PDB entry 8SYI | electron microscopy, 2.94 A resolution | chains C and Z of the 10 polymer chains in the assembly

# Chain C
Protein: DNA-directed RNA polymerase subunit beta
Organism: Synechococcus elongatus
Notes: EC 2.7.7.6
UniProt: Q31N17 (RPOB_SYNE7); numbering as in UniProt (aligned over 1-1100)
Amino-acid sequence (1100 residues; row label = number of the first residue in the row):
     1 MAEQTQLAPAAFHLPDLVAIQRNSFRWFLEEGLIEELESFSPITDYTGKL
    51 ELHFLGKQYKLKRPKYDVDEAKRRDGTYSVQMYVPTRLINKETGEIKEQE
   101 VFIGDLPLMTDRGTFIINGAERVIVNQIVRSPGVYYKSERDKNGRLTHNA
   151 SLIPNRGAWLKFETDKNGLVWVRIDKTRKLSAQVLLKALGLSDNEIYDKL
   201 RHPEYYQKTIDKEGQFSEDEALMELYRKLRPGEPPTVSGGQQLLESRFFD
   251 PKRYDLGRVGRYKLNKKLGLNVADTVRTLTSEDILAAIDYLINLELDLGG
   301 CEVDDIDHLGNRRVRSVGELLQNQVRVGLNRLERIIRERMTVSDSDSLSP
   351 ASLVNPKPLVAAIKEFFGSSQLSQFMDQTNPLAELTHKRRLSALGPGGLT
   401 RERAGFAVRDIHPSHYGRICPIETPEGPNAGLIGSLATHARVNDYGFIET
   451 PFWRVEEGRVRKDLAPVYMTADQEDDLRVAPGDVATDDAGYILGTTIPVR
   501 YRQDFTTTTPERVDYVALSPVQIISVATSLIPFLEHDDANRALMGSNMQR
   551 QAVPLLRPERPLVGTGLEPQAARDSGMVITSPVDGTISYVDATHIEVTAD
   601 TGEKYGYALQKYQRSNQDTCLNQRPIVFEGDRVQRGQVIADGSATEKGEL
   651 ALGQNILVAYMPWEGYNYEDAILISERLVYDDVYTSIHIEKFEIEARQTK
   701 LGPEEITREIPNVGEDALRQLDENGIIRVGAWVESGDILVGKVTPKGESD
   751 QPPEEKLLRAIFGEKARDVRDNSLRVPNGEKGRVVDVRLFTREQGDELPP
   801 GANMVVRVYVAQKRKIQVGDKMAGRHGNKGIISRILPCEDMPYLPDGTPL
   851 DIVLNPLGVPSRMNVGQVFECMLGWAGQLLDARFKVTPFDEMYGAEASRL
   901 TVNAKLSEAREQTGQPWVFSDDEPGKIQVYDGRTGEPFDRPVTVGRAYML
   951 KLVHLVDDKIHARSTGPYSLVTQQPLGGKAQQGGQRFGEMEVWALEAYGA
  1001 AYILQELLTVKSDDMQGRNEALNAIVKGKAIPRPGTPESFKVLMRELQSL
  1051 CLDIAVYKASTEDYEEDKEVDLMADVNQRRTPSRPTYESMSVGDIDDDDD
Unresolved in the structure: 1-11, 749-765, 1090-1100

# Chain Z
Protein: DNA-directed RNA polymerase subunit beta'
Organism: Synechococcus elongatus
Notes: EC 2.7.7.6
UniProt: Q31N15 (RPOC2_SYNE7); numbering as in UniProt (aligned over 1-1318)
Amino-acid sequence (1318 residues; numbered 1 to 1318; the number before each row is that of its first residue):
     1 MAEAKSAPIFRNRVIDKKQLKKLIGWTFAHYGTAKTAVVADDLKALGFRY
    51 ATRAGVSISIDDLKVPGSKAELLESAEKRIQETEDRYTRGEITEVERFQK
   101 VIDTWANTNDELTDRVVKNFRESDPLNSVYMMAFSGARGNISQVRQLVGM
   151 RGLMANPQGEIIDLPIKTNFREGLTVTEYIISSYGARKGLVDTALRTADS
   201 GYLTRRLVDVSQDVIIHEVDCGTSRGLFVEAMTDGDRILIPISQRLLGRV
   251 TAEAVLDPSTDEVLAEAGQDINEDLANRIEKAGIKKVKVRSPLTCEAARS
   301 VCQKCYGWSLAHAQMVDMGEAVGIIAAQSIGEPGTQLTMRTFHTGGVFTG
   351 ETARLLRAPVAGTIKLGKKARTRPYRTRHGEEALLAEANFDLVLEGKGRK
   401 ETFAILQGSTIFVQDGDKVAAEAILAEVPVSGRTKRTVEKATKDVATDLA
   451 GEIRFQDIVPEEKTDRQGNTTRIAQRGGLLWVLAGDVYNLLPGAEPTVKN
   501 GDRVEVGDVLAETKLTTERGGTVRMGEDNGSSTHREVEIITASVVLDTAT
   551 VKAEASQGREHYVIETKGGQRFNLLAAPGTKVTTGHVVAELIDSRYRTQT
   601 GGLLKYSGVEISKKGRAKAKQGYEVTKGGTLLWIPEETHEVNKDISLLNV
   651 EDGQLVEAGTEVVKDIFCQTTGIVSVTQNNDILREIVIKPGDVHVLDDPD
   701 TAAKYDEGRLVNAGEEVFPGLTAEQLVWAEAVDGTDGPLLLLRPVQELVI
   751 PDEPPVPSQDSSQESSSRSIRLRAVQRLQFQDGERIKSVEGVDLLRTQLV
   801 LESEEGSSQLSADIELLPDSKDPETLRLQLVIIEPVVIRRDVASDTTHGS
   851 THTELRVKDGQKVKPGAVIACTQIQCKEAGVVRGIQEGSEAVRRLLVERE
   901 RDCVTLDLDVTAATQLQPGSLIVAGTQLVDGIIAPESGEVRAIAPGQLQL
   951 RIARPYRVSQGAVLHVEDKGLVQRGDNLVLLVFERAKTGDIIQGLPRIEE
  1001 LLEARKPKEACILARRPGVAHINYSDDDAIDIQVIEADGTQADYPVGPGQ
  1051 PLIISDGETVDAGQALTDGPANPHDLLEIYYDYFREQLGEDYEAALESLR
  1101 RVQALLVNEVQSVYQSQGIDISDKHIEVIVRQMTSKVRIDDGGDTIMLPG
  1151 ELHELREVYNSNNTMALTGMAPAQFTPVLLGITKASLNTNSFISAASFQE
  1201 TTRVLTEAAIEGKSDWLRGLKENVIIGRLIPAGTGFKAYEESLLTDVDGG
  1251 YEDRVYDDDLADVVIDDRAARSYTLNEGRDFSRSMTFAEGESMILDDGEE
  1301 LIDDSSASLRNLVDVDED
Unresolved in the structure: 1-2, 340-346, 432-435, 988-990, 1238-1318
Metal / ion sites: Zn2+: Cys-221, Cys-295, Cys-302, Cys-305
Swiss-Prot annotation at these positions:
  - binding site (Zn(2+)): Cys-221, Cys-295, Cys-302, Cys-305

# Interface between chain C and chain Z
Pairs across the interface - 119 pairs, chain C then chain Z:
  Ile-96(C) / Arg-559(Z)
  Arg-140(C) / Gln-467(Z)  hydrogen bond
  Asn-143(C) / Arg-466(Z)  hydrogen bond (backbone-side chain)
  Gly-144(C) / Arg-466(Z)
  Gly-144(C) / Gln-467(Z)
  Arg-145(C) / Arg-466(Z)  hydrogen bond (side chain-backbone)
  Arg-145(C) / Gln-467(Z)
  Arg-145(C) / Asn-469(Z)  hydrogen bond
  Lys-166(C) / Arg-466(Z)
  Leu-270(C) / Arg-839(Z)
  Asn-271(C) / Arg-839(Z)
  Phe-406(C) / Val-191(Z)  hydrophobic
  Phe-406(C) / Asp-192(Z)
  Phe-406(C) / Leu-195(Z)  hydrophobic
  Arg-409(C) / Arg-187(Z)  hydrogen bond (backbone-side chain)
  Arg-409(C) / Val-191(Z)
  Arg-409(C) / Leu-195(Z)
  Asp-410(C) / Pro-157(Z)
  Asp-410(C) / Arg-187(Z)
  Ile-411(C) / Pro-157(Z)
  Ile-411(C) / Ser-183(Z)
  Ile-411(C) / Tyr-184(Z)  hydrophobic
  Ile-411(C) / Arg-187(Z)
  Tyr-416(C) / Val-176(Z)
  Tyr-416(C) / Ile-180(Z)  hydrophobic
  Pro-421(C) / Arg-187(Z)
  Thr-424(C) / Arg-187(Z)
  Pro-425(C) / Leu-190(Z)
  Gly-427(C) / Ala-194(Z)
  Ala-430(C) / Leu-190(Z)  hydrophobic
  Gly-431(C) / Arg-187(Z)
  Arg-478(C) / Arg-974(Z)
  Asp-483(C) / Val-176(Z)  hydrogen bond (side chain-backbone)
  Tyr-501(C) / Arg-974(Z)  hydrogen bond
  Arg-502(C) / Arg-974(Z)
  Phe-505(C) / Thr-177(Z)
  Ile-523(C) / Val-176(Z)  hydrophobic
  Ile-523(C) / Ile-180(Z)  hydrophobic
  Leu-534(C) / Tyr-179(Z)
  Glu-535(C) / Gly-173(Z)
  Glu-535(C) / Leu-174(Z)  hydrogen bond (backbone-backbone)
  His-536(C) / Phe-170(Z)
  His-536(C) / Arg-171(Z)
  His-536(C) / Glu-172(Z)
  His-536(C) / Gly-173(Z)
  Asp-537(C) / Phe-170(Z)
  Asp-537(C) / Tyr-179(Z)
  Asp-538(C) / Phe-170(Z)
  Ala-539(C) / Ala-186(Z)  hydrophobic
  Tyr-660(C) / Val-56(Z)
  Tyr-660(C) / Ser-57(Z)  hydrogen bond (backbone-side chain)
  Met-661(C) / Val-56(Z)
  Pro-662(C) / Ala-51(Z)
  Pro-662(C) / Thr-52(Z)
  Pro-662(C) / Val-56(Z)
  Trp-663(C) / Thr-52(Z)  hydrogen bond (backbone-side chain)
  Glu-664(C) / Thr-52(Z)
  Gly-665(C) / Phe-48(Z)
  Tyr-668(C) / Phe-48(Z)  hydrophobic
  Glu-669(C) / Arg-138(Z)  salt bridge
  Pro-856(C) / Val-56(Z)
  Pro-856(C) / Ile-58(Z)  hydrophobic
  Leu-857(C) / Met-132(Z)  hydrophobic
  Leu-857(C) / Arg-138(Z)
  Pro-860(C) / Met-132(Z)  hydrophobic
  Pro-860(C) / Leu-147(Z)
  Ser-861(C) / Gln-143(Z)
  Arg-862(C) / Arg-138(Z)
  Met-863(C) / Gln-146(Z)
  Met-863(C) / Leu-147(Z)  hydrophobic
  Met-863(C) / Phe-170(Z)  hydrophobic
  Val-865(C) / Ile-60(Z)  hydrophobic
  Val-865(C) / Leu-63(Z)  hydrophobic
  Val-865(C) / Leu-147(Z)  hydrophobic
  Val-868(C) / Ile-60(Z)  hydrophobic
  Phe-869(C) / Ile-60(Z)  hydrophobic
  Phe-889(C) / Thr-175(Z)
  Phe-889(C) / Val-176(Z)  hydrophobic
  Glu-891(C) / Glu-172(Z)
  Glu-896(C) / Arg-171(Z)  salt bridge
  Glu-896(C) / Glu-172(Z)
  Pro-924(C) / Asp-61(Z)
  Lys-926(C) / Ser-59(Z)
  Lys-926(C) / Asp-62(Z)  salt bridge
  Pro-937(C) / Arg-53(Z)  hydrogen bond (backbone-side chain)
  Phe-938(C) / Thr-52(Z)
  Phe-938(C) / Arg-53(Z)
  Asp-939(C) / Arg-53(Z)  salt bridge
  Asp-939(C) / Ala-54(Z)
  Arg-940(C) / Ala-54(Z)  hydrogen bond (backbone-backbone)
  Arg-940(C) / Leu-126(Z)
  Arg-940(C) / Ser-128(Z)
  Arg-940(C) / Met-131(Z)
  Pro-941(C) / Gly-55(Z)
  Val-942(C) / Gly-55(Z)
  Val-942(C) / Ser-57(Z)
  Thr-943(C) / Ser-57(Z)  hydrogen bond
  Thr-943(C) / Ile-58(Z)  hydrogen bond (side chain-backbone)
  Thr-943(C) / Ser-59(Z)
  Trp-993(C) / Val-208(Z)
  Trp-993(C) / Ile-324(Z)
  Trp-993(C) / Gln-328(Z)
  Ala-994(C) / Gln-328(Z)
  Glu-996(C) / Ile-324(Z)
  Glu-996(C) / Leu-1220(Z)
  Glu-996(C) / Val-1224(Z)
  Ala-997(C) / Gln-328(Z)
  Gly-999(C) / Gly-1233(Z)
  Gly-999(C) / Thr-1234(Z)  hydrogen bond (backbone-backbone)
  Ala-1000(C) / Ile-1230(Z)
  Ala-1001(C) / Leu-1229(Z)
  Ala-1001(C) / Thr-1234(Z)  hydrogen bond (backbone-side chain)
  Ala-1001(C) / Gly-1235(Z)
  Tyr-1002(C) / Leu-1229(Z)
  Gln-1005(C) / Gly-1227(Z)
  Leu-1008(C) / Val-1224(Z)
  Pro-1037(C) / Ile-1226(Z)
  Leu-1047(C) / Leu-1205(Z)  hydrophobic
  Leu-1052(C) / Ala-1209(Z)  hydrophobic
Interface residues without a listed pair, chain C (98 interface residues in all): Glu-98, Gly-300, Pro-413, Ile-422, Glu-426, Asp-476, Pro-481, Pro-498, Pro-520, Asn-540, Ala-542, Leu-543, Gly-858, Val-859, Met-872, Arg-899, Gly-925, Asp-931, Glu-936, Glu-989, Leu-1004, Thr-1009, Thr-1036, Phe-1040, Ile-1054
Interface residues without a listed pair, chain Z (76 interface residues in all): Arg-49, Ala-137, Asp-163, Leu-164, Ile-181, Arg-205, Ala-321, Ile-325, Arg-893, Gly-975, Phe-1192, Ile-1225, Arg-1228, Ala-1232
From the paper, about this interface:
  - interface residues, chain Z: Lys-463(Z)

# In short
98 residues of chain C and 76 residues of chain Z are in contact; the contacts include 16 hydrogen bonds and 4
salt bridges. Polar pairs include Glu-669(C)/Arg-138(Z), Glu-896(C)/Arg-171(Z) and Lys-926(C)/Asp-62(Z).
Cys-221(Z), Cys-295(Z), Cys-302(Z) and Cys-305(Z) coordinate Zn2+. Curated annotation (UniProt) lists 4
Zn2+-binding residues on chain Z. The paper reports the interface residue Lys-463(Z).
Chain C is DNA-directed RNA polymerase subunit beta and chain Z is DNA-directed RNA polymerase subunit beta',
both from Synechococcus elongatus; the structure, Cyanobacterial RNAP-EC, was determined by electron
microscopy, deposited together with 8URW and 8EMB.
